Entry 9G03 (electron microscopy, 2.10 A resolution); this record covers chains C and D of the 5 polymer chains in the assembly.

== Chain C ==
Molecule: Carbon monoxide dehydrogenase/acetyl-CoA synthase beta subunit
Source organism: Clostridium autoethanogenum DSM 10061
Notes: EC 1.2.7.4
Amino-acid sequence (630 residues; each row starts with the number of its first residue):
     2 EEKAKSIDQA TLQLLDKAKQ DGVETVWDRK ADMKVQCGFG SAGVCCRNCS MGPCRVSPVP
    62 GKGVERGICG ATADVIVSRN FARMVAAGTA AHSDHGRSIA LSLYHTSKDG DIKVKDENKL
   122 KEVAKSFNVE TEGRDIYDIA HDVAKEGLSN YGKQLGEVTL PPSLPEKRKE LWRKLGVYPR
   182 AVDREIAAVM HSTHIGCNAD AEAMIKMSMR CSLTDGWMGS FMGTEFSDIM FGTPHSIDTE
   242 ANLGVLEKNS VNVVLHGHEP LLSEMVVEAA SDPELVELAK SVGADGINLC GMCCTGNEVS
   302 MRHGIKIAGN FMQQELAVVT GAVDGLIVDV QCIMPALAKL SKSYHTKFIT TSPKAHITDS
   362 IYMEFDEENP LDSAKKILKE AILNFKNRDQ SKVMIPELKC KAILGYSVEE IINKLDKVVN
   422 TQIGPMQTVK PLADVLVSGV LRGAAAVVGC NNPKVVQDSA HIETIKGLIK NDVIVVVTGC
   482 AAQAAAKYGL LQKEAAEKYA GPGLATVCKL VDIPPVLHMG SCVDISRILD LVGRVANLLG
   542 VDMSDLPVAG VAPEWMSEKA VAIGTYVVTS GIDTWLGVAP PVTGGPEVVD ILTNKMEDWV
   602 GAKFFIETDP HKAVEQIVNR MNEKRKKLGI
Disordered / not traced: 2-3
Bound ions: 4Fe-4S cluster Fe site 1: C38, C46 (shared with 2 residues of chain B); 4Fe-4S cluster Fe site 2: C47, C50, C55, C70; Fe(3)-Ni(1)-S(4) cluster Fe: H259, C295, C333, C451, C481, C523
Small-molecule neighbours:
  - Fe(3)-Ni(1)-S(4) cluster (RQM): H259, C294, C295, F312, C333, G450, C451, G480, C481, C523, M557, S558, K560
  - 4Fe-4S cluster (SF4), molecule 1: C38, F40, G41, C46, R48, R56
  - 4Fe-4S cluster (SF4), molecule 2: C47, R48, N49, C50, M52, G53, C55, G68, I69, C70, A72, I77, R80, I196

== Chain D ==
Molecule: CO-methylating acetyl-CoA synthase
Source organism: Clostridium autoethanogenum DSM 10061
Notes: EC 2.3.1.169
UniProt: F8TEQ9 (F8TEQ9_9CLOT); residue numbers follow UniProt; this construct covers 1-708
Amino-acid sequence (708 residues; each row starts with the number of its first residue):
     1 MNLFQTVFTG SKQALAAAEG IVKQAVDEKG RDYKVAFPDT AYSLPVIFAA TGKKITNVGE
    61 LEGALDIVRS LIVEEEMLDK LLNSGLATAV AAEIIEAAKY VLSDAPYAEP CVGFISDPII
   121 RSLGVPLVTG DIPGVAVILG ECPDSETAAK IIKDYQSKGL LTCLVGKVID QAIEGKVKMG
   181 LDLRVIPLGY DVTSVIHVVT IAIRAALIFG GIKGGQLNDI LKYTAERVPA FVNAFGPLSE
   241 LVVSAGAGAI ALGFPVLTDQ VVPEVPTLLL TQKDYDKMVK TSLEARNIKI KITEIPIPVS
   301 FAAAFEGERI RKNDMLAEFG GNKTKAWELV MCADQGEVED HKIEVIGPDI DTIDKAPGRM
   361 PLGMLIKVSG TNMQKDFEPV LERRLHYFLN YIEGVMHVGQ RNLTWVRIGK EAFEKGFRLK
   421 HFGEVIYAKM LDEFGSVVDK CEVTIITDPG KAEELEGKYA VPRYKERDAR LESLVDEKVD
   481 TFYSCNLCQS FAPAHVCIVT PERLGLCGAV SWLDAKATLE LNPTGPCQAV PKEGVVDENL
   541 GIWEKVNETV SKISQGAVTS VTLYSILQDP MTSCGCFECI TGIMPEANGV VMVNREFGAT
   601 TPLGMTFGEL ASMTGGGVQT PGFMGHGRQF IASKKFMKGE GGLGRIVWMP KELKDFVAEK
   661 LNKTAKELYN IDNFADMICD ETIATESEEV VKFLEEKGHP ALKMDPIM
Disordered / not traced: 292-708

== Chain C / chain D interface ==
Contacting residue pairs (37):
  V419(C) - P266(D)
  V419(C) - T267(D)
  V420(C) - E284(D)
  N421(C) - L270(D)
  N421(C) - T281(D)  hydrogen bond (side chain-backbone)
  N421(C) - E284(D)
  N421(C) - A285(D)
  T422(C) - E284(D)  hydrogen bond (backbone-side chain)
  Q423(C) - Q272(D)  hydrogen bond (backbone-side chain)
  Q423(C) - K277(D)  hydrogen bond (backbone-side chain)
  Q423(C) - K280(D)
  Q423(C) - T281(D)
  Q423(C) - E284(D)  hydrogen bond (backbone-side chain)
  I424(C) - L270(D)  hydrophobic
  I424(C) - T271(D)
  I424(C) - Q272(D)
  I424(C) - T281(D)
  K431(C) - E264(D)  salt bridge
  P432(C) - P266(D)
  D435(C) - E264(D)
  V436(C) - P266(D)
  S439(C) - L3(D)
  S439(C) - F4(D)
  S439(C) - P263(D)
  S439(C) - E264(D)
  S439(C) - V265(D)
  G440(C) - F4(D)
  V441(C) - V265(D)  hydrophobic
  R443(C) - E76(D)  salt bridge
  D473(C) - M77(D)
  P503(C) - D79(D)
  G504(C) - L78(D)
  T507(C) - L78(D)
  L511(C) - P266(D)
  L511(C) - T267(D)
  G630(C) - N2(D)
  I631(C) - N2(D)  hydrogen bond (backbone-side chain)
Other interface residues (no listed pair), chain C (23 interface residues in all): K471, N472

== Overview ==
The interface between chain C and chain D involves 23 residues on one side and 20 on the other; the contacts
include 6 hydrogen bonds and 2 salt bridges. Among the polar pairs are K431(C)-E264(D), R443(C)-E76(D) and
N421(C)-T281(D).
Chain C is Carbon monoxide dehydrogenase/acetyl-CoA synthase beta subunit and chain D is CO-methylating
acetyl-CoA synthase, both from Clostridium autoethanogenum DSM 10061; the structure, Structure of carbon
monoxide dehydrogenase/acetyl-CoA synthase (CODH/ACS) in complex with ferredoxin (Clostridium
autoethanogenum), was determined by electron microscopy, deposited together with 9FZY, 9FZZ, 9G00, 9G01, 9G02
and 9G7I.
